9OI8 - chains A and C of the 4 polymer chains in the assembly; structure by electron microscopy, 2.81 A resolution.

[Chain A]
Molecule: DELLA protein RGA
Source organism: Arabidopsis thaliana
Reference sequence: Q9SLH3 (RGA_ARATH); residue numbers follow UniProt; this construct covers 1-587
Amino-acid sequence (597 residues; numbered 1 to 597; the number before each row is that of its first residue):
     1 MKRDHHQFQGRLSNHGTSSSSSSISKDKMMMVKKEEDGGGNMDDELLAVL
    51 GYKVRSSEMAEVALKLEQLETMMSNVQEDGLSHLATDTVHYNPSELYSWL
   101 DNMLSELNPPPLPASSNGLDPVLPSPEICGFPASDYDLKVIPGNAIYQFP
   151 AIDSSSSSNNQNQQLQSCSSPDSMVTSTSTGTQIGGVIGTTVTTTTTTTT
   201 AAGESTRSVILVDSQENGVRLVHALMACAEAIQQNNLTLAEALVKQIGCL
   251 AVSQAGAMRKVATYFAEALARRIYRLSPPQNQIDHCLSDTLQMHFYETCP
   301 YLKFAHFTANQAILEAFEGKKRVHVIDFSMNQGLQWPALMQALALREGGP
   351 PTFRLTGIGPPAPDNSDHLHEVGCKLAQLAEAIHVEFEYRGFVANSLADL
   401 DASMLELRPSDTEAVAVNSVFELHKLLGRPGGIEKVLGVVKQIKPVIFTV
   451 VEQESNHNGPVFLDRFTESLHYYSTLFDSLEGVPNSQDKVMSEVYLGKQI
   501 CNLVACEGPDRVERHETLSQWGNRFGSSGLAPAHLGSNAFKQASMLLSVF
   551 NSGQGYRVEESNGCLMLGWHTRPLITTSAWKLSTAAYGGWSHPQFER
Not modelled in the structure: 1-41, 110-204, 277-289, 584-597
Construct notes: engineered mutation Gln163 (Lys in Q9SLH3), Gln164 (Arg in Q9SLH3), Gln166 (Lys in Q9SLH3); expression tag (588-597)
Swiss-Prot annotation at these positions:
  - region: Glu371 to Ser403 (Leucine repeat II (LRII))
  - motif: Asp44 to Ala48 (DELLA motif), Leu66 to Glu70 (LEXLE motif), Val89 to Pro93 (VHYNP motif), Val323 to Asp327 (VHIID), Leu423 to Leu427 (LXXLL motif)
  - mutagenesis: Asp44 to Ala60 (In rga-delta17; induces resistance to GA-induced degradation but does not affect nuclear localization), Gln341 (Q341R: Causes a semidwarf phenotype by abolishing the interaction with GID2 leading to prevent its degradation), Asp478 (D478N: In rga-2; partially suppresses phenotypic defects of GA-mutant ga1-3)

[Chain C]
Molecule: F-box protein GID2
Source organism: Arabidopsis thaliana
Reference sequence: Q9STX3 (GID2_ARATH); residues 1-151 here = UniProt positions 1-151
Amino-acid sequence (179 residues; row label = number of the first residue in the row; numbers below 1 keep their minus sign (His-17 is residue -17)):
   -17 HHHHHHHHHHENLYFQSHMKRSTTDSDLAGDAHNETNKKMKSTEEEEIGF
    33 SNLDENLVYEVLKHVDAKTLAMSSCVSKIWHKTAQDERLWELICTRHWTN
    83 IGCGQNQLRSVVLALGGFRRLHSLYLWPLSKPNPRARFGKDELKLTLSLL
   133 SIRYYKKMSFTKRPLPESKGGWSHPQFER
Not modelled in the structure: -17 to 33, 143-161
Construct notes: expression tag (-17 to 0, 152-161); engineered mutation Lys138 (Glu in Q9STX3)

[Interface between chain A and chain C]
Residue-residue contacts (38):
  Tyr296(A) with Lys138(C)
  Glu297(A) with Lys138(C), salt bridge
  Phe307(A) with Leu131(C), hydrophobic; Ile134(C), hydrophobic
  Gln311(A) with Lys126(C)
  Leu314(A) with Lys126(C)
  Gln332(A) with Tyr137(C), hydrogen bond (backbone-side chain)
  Gly333(A) with Tyr137(C)
  Leu334(A) with Ile134(C); Tyr137(C), hydrophobic; Lys138(C)
  Pro337(A) with Ser133(C); Tyr137(C), hydrophobic
  Ala338(A) with Ser130(C); Ser133(C)
  Gln341(A) with Leu97(C); Lys126(C); Leu129(C), hydrogen bond (side chain-backbone); Ser130(C), hydrogen bond (side chain-backbone); Ser133(C), hydrogen bond
  Leu345(A) with Val93(C), hydrophobic; Leu129(C), hydrophobic
  Glu371(A) with Phe142(C)
  Val372(A) with Tyr137(C)
  Cys374(A) with Phe142(C), hydrophobic
  Lys375(A) with Met140(C), hydrogen bond (side chain-backbone); Ser141(C); Phe142(C)
  Leu376(A) with Tyr137(C), hydrophobic
  Gln378(A) with Met140(C)
  Leu379(A) with Tyr136(C), hydrophobic; Met140(C)
  Ala382(A) with Ala96(C)
  Ile383(A) with Val93(C), hydrophobic
  Lys541(A) with Asp123(C)
  Met545(A) with Glu124(C); Leu127(C), hydrophobic
  Ser548(A) with Leu111(C)
Other interface residues (no listed pair), chain A (29 interface residues in all): Glu347, His370, Gln542, Leu546, Val549
Other interface residues (no listed pair), chain C (21 interface residues in all): Gly84, Pro110

[Overview]
29 residues of chain A face 21 of chain C across their interface, with 5 hydrogen bonds and 1 salt bridge.
Polar contacts include Glu297(A)-Lys138(C), Gln332(A)-Tyr137(C) and Gln341(A)-Leu129(C). Curated annotation
(UniProt) lists 2 mutagenesis sites on chain A.
Here chain A is DELLA protein RGA and chain C is F-box protein GID2, both from Arabidopsis thaliana. Entry
9OI8 (Cryo-EM Structure of the Arabidopsis GA3-GID1A-RGA-SLY1-ASK1 Complex (Alternative Conformation)) was
determined by electron microscopy together with 9O4J and 9O4K from the same study.
